Entry 2GNS (X-ray diffraction, 2.30 A resolution); this record covers chains A and P.

Chain A:
Molecule: Phospholipase A2 VRV-PL-VIIIa
From: Daboia russellii pulchella
Notes: EC 3.1.1.4
UniProt: P59071 (PA28_DABRP); the construct has insertions or renumbered stretches relative to UniProt, so the offset changes along the chain: 1-14 = UniProt 1-14; 16-56 = UniProt 15-55; 67-86 = UniProt 58-77; 88-122 = UniProt 78-112; 1 more segments
Amino-acid sequence (121 residues; row label = number of the first residue in the row; note: 12 numbers in that range are skipped by the numbering (no residue carries them; nothing is unmodelled there)):
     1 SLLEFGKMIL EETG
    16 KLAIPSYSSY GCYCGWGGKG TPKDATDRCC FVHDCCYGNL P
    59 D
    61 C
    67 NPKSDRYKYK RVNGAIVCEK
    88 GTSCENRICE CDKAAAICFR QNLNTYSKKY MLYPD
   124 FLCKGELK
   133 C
Disulfide bonds: C27-C126, C29-C45, C44-C105, C50-C133, C51-C98, C61-C91, C84-C96
Swiss-Prot annotation at these positions:
  - active site: H48, D99
  - binding site (Ca(2+)): Y28, G30, G32, D49

Chain P:
Molecule: Alvyk
Amino-acid sequence (5 residues; numbered 1 to 5; the number before each row is that of its first residue):
     1 ALVYK

Interface between chain A and chain P:
Contacting residue pairs - 21 pairs, chain A then chain P:
  L2(A) with V3(P), hydrophobic
  L3(A) with A1(P), hydrogen bond (backbone-backbone); L2(P), hydrophobic
  F5(A) with K5(P)
  G6(A) with A1(P)
  K7(A) with A1(P)
  I9(A) with Y4(P)
  A18(A) with L2(P); Y4(P)
  I19(A) with L2(P), hydrogen bond (backbone-backbone); V3(P), hydrophobic; Y4(P)
  Y22(A) with Y4(P)
  S23(A) with Y4(P)
  Y28(A) with K5(P), hydrogen bond (backbone-side chain)
  G30(A) with Y4(P)
  C45(A) with K5(P), hydrogen bond (backbone-side chain)
  H48(A) with K5(P)
  D49(A) with K5(P), salt bridge
  K69(A) with Y4(P), hydrogen bond
  F106(A) with K5(P)
Other interface residues (no listed pair), chain A (21 interface residues in all): L10, C29, W31, F46

In short:
The interface between chain A and chain P involves 21 residues on one side and 5 on the other, with 5 hydrogen
bonds and 1 salt bridge. Polar pairs include D49(A)-K5(P), Y28(A)-K5(P) and C45(A)-K5(P).
Here chain A is Phospholipase A2 VRV-PL-VIIIa (Daboia russellii pulchella) and chain P is Alvyk. Entry 2GNS
(Design of specific peptide inhibitors of phospholipase A2: Crystal structure of the complex formed between a
...) was determined by X-ray diffraction.
